PDB entry 6O22 | solution NMR | chains A and C of the 6 polymer chains in the assembly

[Chain A]
Name: Vacuolar protein sorting-associated protein 75
Organism: Saccharomyces cerevisiae (strain ATCC 204508 / S288c)
UniProt: P53853 (VPS75_YEAST); residues 1-264 here = UniProt positions 1-264
Sequence (264 residues; numbered 1 to 264; the number before each row is that of its first residue):
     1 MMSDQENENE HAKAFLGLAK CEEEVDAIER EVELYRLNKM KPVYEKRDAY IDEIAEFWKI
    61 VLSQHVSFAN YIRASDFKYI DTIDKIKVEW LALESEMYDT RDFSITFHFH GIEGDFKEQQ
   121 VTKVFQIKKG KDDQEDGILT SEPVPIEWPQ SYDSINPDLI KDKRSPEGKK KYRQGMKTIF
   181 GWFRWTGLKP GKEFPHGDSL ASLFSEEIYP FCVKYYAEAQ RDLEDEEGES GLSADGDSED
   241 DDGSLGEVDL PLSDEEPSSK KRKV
Disordered / not traced: 1, 232-264
Reported in the primary citation:
  - mutagenesis - E206A/E207A: increased catalytic activity

[Chain C]
Name: Histone acetyltransferase RTT109
Organism: Saccharomyces cerevisiae (strain ATCC 204508 / S288c)
Notes: EC 2.3.1.48
UniProt: Q07794 (RT109_YEAST); residues 1-436 here = UniProt positions 1-436
Sequence (442 residues; row label = number of the first residue in the row; numbers below 1 keep their minus sign (Gly-5 is residue -5)):
    -5 GMDPNSMSLN DFLSSVLPVS EQFEYLSLQS IPLETHAVVT PNKDDKRVPK STIKTQHFFS
    55 LFHQGKVFFS LEVYVYVTLW DEADAERLIF VSKADTNGYC NTRVSVRDIT KIILEFILSI
   115 DPNYYLQKVK PAIRSYKKIS PELISAASTP ARTLRILARR LKQSGSTVLK EIESPRFQQD
   175 LYLSFTCPRE ILTKICLFTR PASQYLFPDS SKNSKKHILN GEELMKWWGF ILDRLLIECF
   235 QNDTQAKLRI PGEDPARVRS YLRGMKYPLW QVGDIFTSKE NSLAVYNIPL FPDDPKARFI
   295 HQLAEEDRLL KVSLSSFWIE LQERQEFKLS VTSSVMGISG YSLATPSLFP SSADVIVPKS
   355 RKQFRAIKKY ITGEEYDTEE GAIEAFTNIR DFLLLRMATN LQSLTGKREH RERNQPVPAS
   415 NINTLAITML KPRKKAKALP KT
Disordered / not traced: 419-436
Differences from the reference sequence: expression tag (-5 to 0)

[How chain A and chain C interact]
Contacting residue pairs (60):
  Lys59(A) - Arg390(C)
  Ser63(A) - Arg390(C)
  Val66(A) - Ala360(C)
  Ala69(A) - Tyr364(C)
  Asn70(A) - Lys363(C)
  Arg73(A) - Glu378(C)
  Arg73(A) - Asn382(C)
  Ala74(A) - Asn382(C)
  Ala74(A) - Asp385(C)
  Ala74(A) - Phe386(C)
  Ser75(A) - Asp385(C)
  Phe77(A) - Tyr364(C)
  Phe77(A) - Phe386(C)
  Phe77(A) - Arg390(C)
  Asp81(A) - Leu389(C)
  Asp81(A) - Arg390(C)
  Lys170(A) - Glu374(C)
  Arg173(A) - Glu374(C)
  Lys177(A) - Glu368(C)
  Lys177(A) - Glu378(C)
  Val213(A) - Pro144(C)
  Val213(A) - Leu148(C)
  Lys214(A) - Pro144(C)
  Ala217(A) - Thr147(C)
  Glu218(A) - Lys356(C)
  Gln220(A) - Ile138(C)
  Gln220(A) - Leu151(C)
  Arg221(A) - Ile138(C)
  Arg221(A) - Ser139(C)
  Arg221(A) - Ala140(C)
  Asp222(A) - Leu137(C)
  Asp222(A) - Ile138(C)
  Asp222(A) - Arg154(C)
  Asp222(A) - Ile166(C)
  Leu223(A) - Arg128(C)
  Leu223(A) - Leu137(C)
  Leu223(A) - Tyr176(C)
  Glu224(A) - Ile25(C)
  Glu224(A) - Lys122(C)
  Glu224(A) - Tyr176(C)
  Glu224(A) - Lys353(C)
  Asp225(A) - Ile25(C)
  Asp225(A) - Lys124(C)
  Asp225(A) - Arg128(C)
  Asp225(A) - Tyr176(C)
  Asp225(A) - Lys353(C)
  Glu226(A) - Lys124(C)
  Glu226(A) - Arg128(C)
  Glu226(A) - Tyr130(C)
  Glu226(A) - Ser139(C)
  Glu226(A) - Lys353(C)
  Glu227(A) - Lys353(C)
  Glu227(A) - Ser354(C)
  Gly228(A) - Ser354(C)
  Gly228(A) - Lys356(C)
  Glu229(A) - Lys124(C)
  Glu229(A) - Ala140(C)
  Glu229(A) - Ser354(C)
  Glu229(A) - Arg355(C)
  Ser230(A) - Ala140(C)
Interface residues without a listed pair, chain A (34 interface residues in all): Gln64, Ile72, Lys78, Ile80, Tyr215, Tyr216
Interface residues without a listed pair, chain C (34 interface residues in all): Leu175, Gln357, Thr381

[Overview]
Chain A and chain C each contribute 34 residues to their interface. From the paper: E206A/E207A of chain A
increase catalytic activity.
Here chain A is Vacuolar protein sorting-associated protein 75 and chain C is Histone acetyltransferase
RTT109, both from Saccharomyces cerevisiae (strain ATCC 204508 / S288c). Entry 6O22 (Structure of
Asf1-H3:H4-Rtt109-Vps75 histone chaperone-lysine acetyltransferase complex with the histone substrate) was
determined by solution NMR.
